7OJG - chains G and H of the 11 polymer chains in the assembly; structure by electron microscopy, 3.40 A resolution.

== Chain G (and H) ==
Molecule: Outer membrane lipoprotein slyB
Organism: Escherichia coli BW25113
Notes: chain H of this document is another copy of the same molecule, construct and numbering; everything in this record applies to it too
UniProt: D2AGE2 (D2AGE2_SHIF2); residue numbers follow UniProt; this construct covers 1-155
Amino-acid sequence (155 residues; row label = number of the first residue in the row):
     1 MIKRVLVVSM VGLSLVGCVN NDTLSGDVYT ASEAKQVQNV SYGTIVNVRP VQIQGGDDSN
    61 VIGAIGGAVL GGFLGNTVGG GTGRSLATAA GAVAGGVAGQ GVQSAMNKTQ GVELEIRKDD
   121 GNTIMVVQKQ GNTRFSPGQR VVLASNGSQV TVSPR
Disordered / not traced: 1-17
Glycans and other covalent adducts: palmitic acid (PLM) linked to C18; glycerol (GOL) linked to C18
Ligand contacts:
  - L8Z ((2R,4R,5R,6R)-6-[(1R)-1,2-bis(oxidanyl)ethyl]-2-[[(2R,3S,4R,5R,6R)-5-[[(E,3R)-3-dodecanoyloxytetradec-5-enoyl]amino]-6-[[(2R,3S,4R,5R,6R)-3-oxidanyl-5-[[(E,3R)-3-oxidanyltetradec-11-enoyl]amino]-4-[(E,3R)-3-oxidanyltetradec-5-enoyl]oxy-6-phosphonooxy-oxan-2-yl]methoxy]-3-phosphonooxy-4-[(E,3R)-3-tetradecanoyloxytetradec-7-enoyl]oxy-oxan-2-yl]methoxy]-4,5-bis(oxidanyl)oxane-2-carboxylic acid), molecule 1: L70, L74, T77
  - L8Z, molecule 2: L74, T77, V78, G79, G80, G81, T82, G83, R84, L86, A87, A90, G91
  - 3-sn-phosphatidic acid (LPP; 2-(hexadecanoyloxy)-1-[(phosphonooxy)methyl]ethyl hexadecanoate): A68, V69, G72, F73, N76, R84, S85, T88, A92, V93

== How chain G and chain H interact ==
Contacting residue pairs - 36 pairs, chain G then chain H:
  T23(G) - K35(H)
  L24(G) - A31(H)  hydrophobic
  S25(G) - K35(H)  hydrogen bond (backbone-side chain)
  R49(G) - G26(H)
  R49(G) - S153(H)
  V51(G) - Y29(H)  hydrophobic
  Q52(G) - D27(H)
  Q52(G) - V28(H)
  Q52(G) - Y29(H)  hydrogen bond (backbone-backbone)
  I53(G) - Y29(H)
  Q54(G) - N20(H)
  Q54(G) - T23(H)
  Q54(G) - Y29(H)  hydrogen bond (backbone-backbone)
  Q54(G) - T30(H)
  Q54(G) - A31(H)  hydrogen bond (backbone-backbone)
  G55(G) - A31(H)
  D58(G) - V19(H)
  D58(G) - N20(H)  hydrogen bond (side chain-backbone)
  S85(G) - F73(H)
  L86(G) - F73(H)
  A89(G) - F73(H)  hydrophobic
  Q100(G) - C18(H)  hydrogen bond (side chain-backbone)
  E113(G) - Y29(H)  hydrogen bond
  I124(G) - Q38(H)
  M125(G) - Q38(H)  hydrogen bond (backbone-backbone)
  M125(G) - V40(H)  hydrophobic
  M125(G) - A144(H)  hydrophobic
  V126(G) - Q36(H)
  V127(G) - E33(H)
  V127(G) - A34(H)
  V127(G) - K35(H)  hydrogen bond (backbone-backbone)
  S148(G) - Q36(H)
  Q149(G) - Q36(H)
  V150(G) - K35(H)
  V150(G) - V37(H)  hydrophobic
  T151(G) - K35(H)
Interface residues without a listed pair, chain G (31 interface residues in all): V28, T82, A90, V93, S104, E115, T123, Q128
Interface residues without a listed pair, chain H (24 interface residues in all): Y42, L70, L74, T77

== In short ==
Chain G and chain H form an interface of 31 and 24 residues respectively, with 9 hydrogen bonds. Among the
polar pairs are S25(G)-K35(H), D58(G)-N20(H) and Q100(G)-C18(H). Ligands of chain G: compound L8Z and
3-sn-phosphatidic acid. Palmitic acid is covalently linked to C18(G).
Both chains are Outer membrane lipoprotein slyB (Escherichia coli BW25113). Entry 7OJG (Cryo-EM structure of
undecameric slyb from escherichia coli K12) was determined by electron microscopy.
